PDB entry 5B58 | X-ray diffraction, 3.21 A resolution | chains A and C of the 5 polymer chains in the assembly

Chain A:
Molecule: Putative hemin ABC transport system, membrane protein
Organism: Burkholderia cenocepacia J2315
UniProtKB: B4EKB4 (B4EKB4_BURCJ); residue numbers follow UniProt; this construct covers 1-362
Amino-acid sequence (385 residues; numbered -22 to 362; the number before each row is that of its first residue; numbers below 1 keep their minus sign (Met-22 is residue -22)):
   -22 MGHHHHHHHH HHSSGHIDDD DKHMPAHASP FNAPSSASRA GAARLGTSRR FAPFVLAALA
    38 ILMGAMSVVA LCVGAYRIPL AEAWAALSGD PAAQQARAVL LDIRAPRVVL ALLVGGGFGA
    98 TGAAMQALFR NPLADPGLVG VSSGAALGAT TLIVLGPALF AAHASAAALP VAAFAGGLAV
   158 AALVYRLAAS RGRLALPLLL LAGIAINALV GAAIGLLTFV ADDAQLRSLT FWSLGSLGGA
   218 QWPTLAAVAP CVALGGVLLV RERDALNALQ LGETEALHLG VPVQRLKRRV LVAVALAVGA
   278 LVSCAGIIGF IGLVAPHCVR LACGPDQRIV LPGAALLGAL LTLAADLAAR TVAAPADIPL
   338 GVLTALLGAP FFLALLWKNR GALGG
Not modelled in the structure: -22 to 21, 134-140, 360-362
Construct notes: expression tag (-22 to 0)
What the authors report for this chain:
  - self-association interface (contacts with another copy of this molecule); pairs are residue here / residue on that copy: Asp200-Arg204 (salt bridge), Leu203-Leu203 (hydrophobic contact)
  - mutagenesis - D112R: decreased stability
  - mutagenesis - D112A, D112V: unchanged catalytic activity (ATPase activity)
  - mutagenesis - D112R: decreased catalytic activity on ATP

Chain C:
Molecule: Hemin import ATP-binding protein HmuV
Organism: Burkholderia cenocepacia J2315
Notes: EC 3.6.3.-
UniProtKB: B4EKB5 (B4EKB5_BURCJ); residues 1-273 here = UniProt positions 1-273
Amino-acid sequence (273 residues; each row starts with the number of its first residue):
     1 MLTAHHLDVA RRHGTILRDL SLSIEPGRVT ALLGRNGAGK STLLKTFAGE LTGSVAPHGV
    61 RVTGDVTLNG EPLARIDAPR LACLRAVLPQ AAQPAFPFSV DEIVLLGRYP HARRSGATSH
   121 RDRDIAWRAL ERAGADALVG RDVTTLSGGE LARVQFARVL AQLWPDHDTT EPGPRYLLLD
   181 EPTAALDLAH QHRLLDTVRA VAREWQLGVL AIVHDPNLAA RHADAIAMLA DGTIVAHGAP
   241 RDVMTPAHIA QCYGFAVKMV ETGDGTPPVM VPA
Not modelled in the structure: 56-58, 114-116, 168-173, 264-266
What the authors report for this chain:
  - mutagenesis - E181Q: abolished catalytic activity on ATPase

Interface between chain A and chain C:
Contacting residue pairs (42):
  Leu22(A) - Arg123(C)  hydrogen bond (backbone-side chain)
  Leu22(A) - Trp127(C)  hydrophobic
  Gly23(A) - Asp101(C)
  Gly23(A) - Arg123(C)  hydrogen bond (backbone-side chain)
  Thr24(A) - Asp101(C)
  Thr24(A) - Arg123(C)
  Thr24(A) - Gly140(C)
  Arg26(A) - Glu102(C)
  Arg26(A) - Leu105(C)
  Gln103(A) - Phe96(C)
  Arg107(A) - Ala95(C)
  Pro109(A) - Phe96(C)
  Arg170(A) - Gly59(C)
  Asp241(A) - Tyr109(C)
  Ala242(A) - Tyr109(C)
  Asn244(A) - Leu106(C)
  Ala245(A) - Leu106(C)
  Gln247(A) - Phe96(C)
  Gln247(A) - Phe98(C)
  Leu248(A) - Leu106(C)  hydrophobic
  Leu248(A) - Arg158(C)
  Thr251(A) - Glu50(C)
  Glu252(A) - Pro89(C)
  Glu252(A) - Arg158(C)
  His255(A) - Glu50(C)  salt bridge
  His255(A) - Ala82(C)
  His255(A) - Arg85(C)  hydrogen bond (backbone-side chain)
  His255(A) - Val87(C)
  Leu256(A) - Ala82(C)
  Leu256(A) - Leu106(C)
  Leu256(A) - Tyr109(C)
  Leu256(A) - Pro110(C)  hydrophobic
  Leu256(A) - Gln162(C)
  Gly257(A) - Ala78(C)
  Gly257(A) - Pro79(C)
  Gly257(A) - Ala82(C)
  Val258(A) - Tyr109(C)  hydrophobic
  Gln261(A) - Val55(C)
  Pro302(A) - Phe96(C)  hydrophobic
  Pro302(A) - Pro97(C)
  Pro302(A) - Phe98(C)  hydrophobic
  Asp303(A) - Glu102(C)
Interface residues without a listed pair, chain A (27 interface residues in all): Ala104, Asn108, Leu254, Arg297
Interface residues without a listed pair, chain C (27 interface residues in all): Ala48, Ala117, Val139

In short:
Chain A and chain C each contribute 27 residues to their interface, with 3 hydrogen bonds and 1 salt bridge.
Polar contacts include His255(A)-Glu50(C), Leu22(A)-Arg123(C) and Gly23(A)-Arg123(C). The paper reports that
D112R of chain A reduces stability; a self-association interface involving Asp200(A), Leu203(A) and Arg204(A);
4 substitutions were tested in all.
Chain A is Putative hemin ABC transport system, membrane protein and chain C is Hemin import ATP-binding
protein HmuV, both from Burkholderia cenocepacia J2315; the structure, Inward-facing conformation of ABC heme
importer BhuUV in complex with periplasmic heme binding protein BhuT from ..., was determined by X-ray
diffraction, deposited together with 5B57.
